9EPC - chains C and D of the 21 polymer chains in the assembly; structure by electron microscopy, 3.00 A resolution.

Chain C:
Name: RpoB, subunit beta
Organism: Sinapis alba
Chain sequence (1072 residues; numbered 1 to 1072; the number before each row is that of its first residue):
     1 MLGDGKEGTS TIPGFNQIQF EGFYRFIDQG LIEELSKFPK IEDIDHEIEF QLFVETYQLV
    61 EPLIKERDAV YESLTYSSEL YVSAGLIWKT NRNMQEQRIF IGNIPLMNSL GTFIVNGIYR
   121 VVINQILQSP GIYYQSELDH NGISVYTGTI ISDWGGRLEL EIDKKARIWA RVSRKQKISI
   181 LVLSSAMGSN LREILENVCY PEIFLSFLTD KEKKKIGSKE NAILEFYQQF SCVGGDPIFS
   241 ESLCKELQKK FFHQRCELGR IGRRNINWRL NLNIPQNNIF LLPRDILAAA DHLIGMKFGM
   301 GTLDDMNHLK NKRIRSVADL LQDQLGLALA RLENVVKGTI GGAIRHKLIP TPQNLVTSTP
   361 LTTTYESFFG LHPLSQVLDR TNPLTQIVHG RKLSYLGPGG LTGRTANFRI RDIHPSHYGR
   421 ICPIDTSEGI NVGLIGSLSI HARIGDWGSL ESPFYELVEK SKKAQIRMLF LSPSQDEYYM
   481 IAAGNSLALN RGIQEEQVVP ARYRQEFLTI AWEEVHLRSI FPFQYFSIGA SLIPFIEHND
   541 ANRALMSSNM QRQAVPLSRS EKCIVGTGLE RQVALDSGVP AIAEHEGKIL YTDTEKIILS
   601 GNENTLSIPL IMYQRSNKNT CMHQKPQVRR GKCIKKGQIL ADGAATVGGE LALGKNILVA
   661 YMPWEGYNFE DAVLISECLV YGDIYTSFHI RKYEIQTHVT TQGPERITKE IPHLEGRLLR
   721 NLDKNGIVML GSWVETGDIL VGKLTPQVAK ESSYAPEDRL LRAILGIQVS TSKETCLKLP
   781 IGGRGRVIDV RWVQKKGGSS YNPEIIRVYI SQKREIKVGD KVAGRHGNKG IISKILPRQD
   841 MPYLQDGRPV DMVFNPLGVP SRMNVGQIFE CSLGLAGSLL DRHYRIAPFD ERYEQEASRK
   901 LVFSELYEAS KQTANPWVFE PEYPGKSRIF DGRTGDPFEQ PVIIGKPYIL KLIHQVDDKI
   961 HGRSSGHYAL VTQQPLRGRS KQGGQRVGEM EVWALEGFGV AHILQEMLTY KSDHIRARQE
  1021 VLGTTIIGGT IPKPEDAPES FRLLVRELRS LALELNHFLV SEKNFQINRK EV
Disordered / not traced: 1-4, 206-250, 698-704, 747-774, 795-801, 959-984, 1029-1033

Chain D:
Name: DNA-directed RNA polymerase subunit beta'
Organism: Sinapis alba
Notes: EC 2.7.7.6
Reference sequence: A0A6C0M5W0 (A0A6C0M5W0_SINAL); numbering as in UniProt (aligned over 1-680)
Chain sequence (680 residues; each row starts with the number of its first residue):
     1 MIDRYKHQQL RIGLVSPQQI SAWATKKIPN GEIVGEVTKP YTFHYKTNKP EKDGLFCERI
    61 FGPIKSGICA CGNYRVIGDE KEDPKFCEQC GVEFVDSRIR RYQMGYIKLT CPVTHVWYLK
   121 RLPSYIANLL DKPLKELEGL VYCDFSFARP ITKKPTFLRL RGSFEYEIQS WKYSIPLFFT
   181 TQGFEIFRNR EISTGAGAIR EQLADLDLRI IIENSLVEWK QLGEEGPTGN EWEDRKIVRR
   241 KDFLVRRMEL AKHFIRTNIE PEWMVLCLLP VLPPELRPII QIEGGKLMSS DINELYRRVI
   301 YRNNTLTDLL TTSRSTPGEL VMCQEKLVQE AVDTLLDNGI RGQPMRDGHN KVYKSFSDVI
   361 EGKEGRFRET LLGKRVDYSG RSVIVVGPSL SLHRCGLPRE IAIELFQTFV IRGLIRQHLA
   421 SNIGVAKSQI REKKPIVWEI LQEVMQGHPV LLNRAPTLHR LGIQSFQPIL VEGRTICLHP
   481 LVCKGFNADF DGDQMAVHVP LSLEAQAEAR LLMFSHMNLL SPAIGDPISV PTQDMLIGLY
   541 VLTSGTRRGI CANRYNPCNR KNYQNERIYE TNYKYMKEPF FCNSYDAIGA YRQKRINLDS
   601 PLWLRWQLDQ RVIASKEVPI EVHYESFGNY HEIYAHYLIV RSVKKETLYI YIRTTVGHIS
   661 FYREIEEAIQ GFSQACSYDT
Disordered / not traced: 26-33, 66-95, 280-290, 559-577
Covalently attached groups: 2,3-dihydroxy-1,4-dithiobutane (DTT) linked to C551

Chain C / chain D interface:
Residue-residue contacts (159):
  P663(C) with D534(D)
  E665(C) with P388(D)
  G666(C) with V386(D); P388(D)
  Y667(C) with P388(D), hydrophobic
  F669(C) with V386(D), hydrophobic; P480(D); F490(D); T532(D); Q533(D); D534(D); M535(D), hydrophobic
  E670(C) with K484(D), salt bridge; A488(D); D489(D); F490(D)
  D671(C) with F490(D); D491(D)
  A672(C) with V386(D), hydrophobic; F490(D)
  R717(C) with E432(D), salt bridge
  V818(C) with T475(D)
  K821(C) with D491(D); G492(D)
  K829(C) with D491(D), hydrogen bond (side chain-backbone)
  G830(C) with F490(D)
  I831(C) with V383(D), hydrophobic; F490(D), hydrogen bond (backbone-backbone)
  I832(C) with V385(D)
  L857(C) with Q533(D); D534(D)
  D936(C) with K594(D), salt bridge
  H954(C) with Q494(D), hydrogen bond
  Q985(C) with R375(D); V376(D), hydrogen bond (backbone-backbone); S379(D), hydrogen bond (backbone-side chain); R381(D)
  R986(C) with E369(D), hydrogen bond (side chain-backbone); L372(D); G373(D); K374(D); R375(D)
  V987(C) with G373(D); K374(D), hydrogen bond (backbone-backbone); V376(D), hydrophobic; H498(D)
  E989(C) with L372(D)
  M990(C) with T457(D); L458(D); H459(D)
  E991(C) with N453(D), hydrogen bond; R454(D); A455(D); T457(D), hydrogen bond
  A994(C) with R460(D); I463(D), hydrophobic
  L995(C) with I463(D), hydrophobic; M513(D), hydrophobic
  G997(C) with R460(D)
  F998(C) with R460(D); I463(D); L512(D); N518(D)
  V1000(C) with E508(D); L512(D), hydrophobic; M513(D), hydrophobic
  A1001(C) with E508(D)
  H1002(C) with E504(D); E508(D), salt bridge
  I1003(C) with L451(D), hydrophobic; A505(D); E508(D), hydrogen bond (backbone-side chain); A509(D), hydrophobic; M513(D), hydrophobic
  E1006(C) with V499(D); P500(D); L501(D), hydrogen bond (side chain-backbone); S502(D), hydrogen bond; A505(D)
  M1007(C) with K374(D); V376(D); H498(D)
  L1008(C) with K374(D), hydrogen bond (backbone-side chain)
  Y1010(C) with D377(D); L501(D), hydrophobic; S502(D)
  K1011(C) with V376(D); D377(D), hydrogen bond (backbone-backbone); Y378(D); H498(D); V499(D), hydrogen bond (side chain-backbone); L501(D)
  S1012(C) with K374(D); D377(D)
  D1013(C) with K374(D), salt bridge
  I1015(C) with R98(D)
  R1016(C) with R98(D)
  R1018(C) with D377(D)
  L1022(C) with T408(D)
  T1025(C) with T408(D), hydrogen bond; R412(D), hydrogen bond (backbone-side chain)
  I1026(C) with T408(D); I411(D), hydrophobic; R412(D); I415(D), hydrophobic; I423(D), hydrophobic
  I1027(C) with R412(D)
  G1028(C) with R412(D)
  E1039(C) with Y102(D), hydrogen bond
  S1040(C) with T370(D); L371(D); K374(D), hydrogen bond
  R1042(C) with Y102(D), hydrogen bond
  L1043(C) with L276(D); R366(D)
  L1044(C) with R366(D); F367(D), hydrophobic
  R1046(C) with R101(D); Y102(D), hydrogen bond (side chain-backbone); L272(D); L276(D)
  E1047(C) with L272(D); I360(D); R366(D), salt bridge
  R1049(C) with W23(D); M104(D); P270(D)
  S1050(C) with P270(D); L272(D); F356(D)
  L1051(C) with H115(D), hydrogen bond (backbone-side chain); W117(D), hydrophobic; L336(D), hydrophobic; F356(D), hydrophobic
  A1052(C) with G13(D); L14(D); V15(D), hydrogen bond (backbone-backbone); L266(D), hydrophobic
  L1053(C) with G13(D); L14(D), hydrophobic; W117(D), hydrophobic
  E1054(C) with R11(D); I12(D); G13(D), hydrogen bond (backbone-backbone); Q19(D)
  L1055(C) with R11(D); I12(D), hydrophobic
  N1056(C) with Q9(D); L10(D); R11(D), hydrogen bond (backbone-backbone)
  H1057(C) with Q8(D); Q9(D); L10(D)
  F1058(C) with Q8(D); Q9(D), hydrogen bond (backbone-backbone); R11(D)
  L1059(C) with Q8(D)
  V1060(C) with H7(D), hydrogen bond (backbone-backbone)
  E1062(C) with Y5(D)
Other interface residues (no listed pair), chain C (81 interface residues in all): N668, G819, S833, N855, Q955, D958, G988, V992, G999, V1021, P1038, F1041, L1048, I1067
Other interface residues (no listed pair), chain D (95 interface residues in all): Y118, P273, Y296, V359, I384, S389, F409, L461, R474, A496, I537

Summary:
81 residues of chain C face 95 of chain D across their interface; the contacts include 27 hydrogen bonds and 6
salt bridges. Polar pairs include E670(C)-K484(D), R717(C)-E432(D) and D936(C)-K594(D).
Chain C is RpoB, subunit beta and chain D is DNA-directed RNA polymerase subunit beta', both from Sinapis
alba; the structure, Cryo-EM structure of the Plastid-encoded RNA polymerase from Sinapis alba, was determined
by electron microscopy.
